PDB entry 2X23 | X-ray diffraction, 1.81 A resolution | chains B and E of the 4 polymer chains in the assembly

== Chain B (and E) ==
Name: Enoyl-[acyl-carrier-protein] reductase [NADH]
From: Mycobacterium tuberculosis
Notes: EC 1.3.1.9; chain E of this document is another copy of the same molecule, construct and numbering; everything in this record applies to it too
UniProt: P0A5Y6 (INHA_MYCTU); numbering as in UniProt (aligned over 1-269)
Amino-acid sequence (269 residues; row label = number of the first residue in the row):
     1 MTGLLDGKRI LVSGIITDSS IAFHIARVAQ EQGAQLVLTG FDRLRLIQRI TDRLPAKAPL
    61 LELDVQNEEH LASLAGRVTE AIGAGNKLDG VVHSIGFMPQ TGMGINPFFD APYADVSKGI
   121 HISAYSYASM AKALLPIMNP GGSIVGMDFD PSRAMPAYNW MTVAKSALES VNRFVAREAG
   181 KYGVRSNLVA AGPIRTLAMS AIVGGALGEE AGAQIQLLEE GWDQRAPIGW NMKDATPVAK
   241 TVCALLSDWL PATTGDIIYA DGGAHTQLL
Unresolved in the structure: 1
Ligand contacts:
  - NAD (nicotinamide-adenine-dinucleotide): G14, I15, I16, S20, I21, F41, L63, D64, V65, Q66, S94, I95, G96, F97, I122, M147, D148, F149, Y158, M161, K165, A191, G192, P193, I194, T196, L197, A198, M199
  - 5-hexyl-2-(2-methylphenoxy)phenol (TCU): G96, F97, M98, M103, F149, M155, P156, A157, Y158, M161, K165, P193, A198, M199, I202, V203, L218
What the authors report for this chain:
  - binding site for 5-hexyl-2-(2-methylphenoxy)phenol: F149, Y158, A198, M199, I202, V203
  - binding site for NAD: K165

== How chain B and chain E interact ==
Residue-residue contacts (72):
  T2(B) - T2(E)  hydrogen bond
  L4(B) - L4(E)  hydrophobic
  L4(B) - W249(E)  hydrophobic
  V28(B) - W249(E)  hydrophobic
  Q32(B) - W249(E)
  R173(B) - T266(E)
  R173(B) - Q267(E)  hydrogen bond (backbone-side chain)
  A176(B) - P227(E)
  R177(B) - Q267(E)  hydrogen bond
  R177(B) - L269(E)  hydrogen bond (side chain-backbone)
  G180(B) - P227(E)
  V184(B) - I228(E)
  P227(B) - A176(E)
  P227(B) - G180(E)
  P227(B) - T254(E)
  I228(B) - V184(E)
  I228(B) - P251(E)
  I228(B) - A252(E)  hydrophobic
  I228(B) - T254(E)
  W230(B) - A252(E)  hydrophobic
  P237(B) - P251(E)  hydrophobic
  P237(B) - A252(E)  hydrophobic
  K240(B) - W249(E)
  T241(B) - W249(E)
  T241(B) - L250(E)
  A244(B) - W249(E)
  A244(B) - L250(E)  hydrophobic
  D248(B) - K240(E)
  W249(B) - L4(E)  hydrophobic
  W249(B) - V28(E)  hydrophobic
  W249(B) - Q32(E)
  W249(B) - K240(E)
  W249(B) - T241(E)
  W249(B) - A244(E)
  L250(B) - T241(E)
  L250(B) - A244(E)  hydrophobic
  P251(B) - I228(E)
  P251(B) - P237(E)  hydrophobic
  A252(B) - I228(E)  hydrophobic
  A252(B) - W230(E)  hydrophobic
  A252(B) - P237(E)  hydrophobic
  A252(B) - Y259(E)
  A252(B) - A260(E)
  A252(B) - D261(E)  hydrogen bond (backbone-backbone)
  A252(B) - G262(E)  hydrogen bond (backbone-backbone)
  A252(B) - G263(E)
  T253(B) - Y259(E)  hydrogen bond (side chain-backbone)
  T254(B) - P227(E)
  T254(B) - I228(E)
  T254(B) - G262(E)
  T254(B) - G263(E)
  T254(B) - T266(E)
  G255(B) - T266(E)
  D256(B) - Y259(E)
  D256(B) - H265(E)  salt bridge
  I258(B) - I258(E)  hydrophobic
  Y259(B) - A252(E)
  Y259(B) - T253(E)  hydrogen bond (backbone-side chain)
  Y259(B) - D256(E)
  A260(B) - A252(E)
  D261(B) - A252(E)  hydrogen bond (backbone-backbone)
  G262(B) - A252(E)  hydrogen bond (backbone-backbone)
  G262(B) - T254(E)
  G263(B) - A252(E)
  G263(B) - T254(E)
  H265(B) - D256(E)  salt bridge
  T266(B) - R173(E)
  T266(B) - T254(E)
  T266(B) - G255(E)
  Q267(B) - R173(E)  hydrogen bond (side chain-backbone)
  Q267(B) - R177(E)  hydrogen bond
  L269(B) - R177(E)  hydrogen bond (backbone-side chain)
Also at the interface, not in a pair above, chain B (37 interface residues in all): R185, C243
Also at the interface, not in a pair above, chain E (37 interface residues in all): R185, C243, D248

== Overview ==
The chain B/chain E interface involves 37 residues from each chain, with 13 hydrogen bonds and 2 salt bridges.
Polar contacts include D256(B)-H265(E), T2(B)-T2(E) and R173(B)-Q267(E). Chain B binds NAD and
5-hexyl-2-(2-methylphenoxy)phenol. From the paper: a binding site for 5-hexyl-2-(2-methylphenoxy)phenol at
F149(B), Y158(B) and A198(B) among others; a binding site for NAD at K165(B).
Both chains are Enoyl-[acyl-carrier-protein] reductase [NADH] (Mycobacterium tuberculosis). Entry 2X23
(crystal structure of M. tuberculosis InhA inhibited by PT70) was determined by X-ray diffraction together
with 2X22 from the same study.
